PDB entry 7TKR | electron microscopy, 6.50 A resolution (low resolution: residue-level contacts below are approximate; hydrogen-bond / salt-bridge calls are withheld) | chains 3 and 4 of the 27 polymer chains in the assembly

== Chain 3 (and 4) ==
Molecule: ATP synthase subunit 9
From: Saccharomyces cerevisiae
Notes: chain 4 of this document is another copy of the same molecule, construct and numbering; everything in this record applies to it too
UniProt: P61829 (ATP9_YEAST); numbering as in UniProt (aligned over 1-76)
Chain sequence (76 residues; each row starts with the number of its first residue):
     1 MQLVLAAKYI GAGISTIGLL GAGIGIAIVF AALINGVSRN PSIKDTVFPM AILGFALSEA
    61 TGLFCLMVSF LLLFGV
Disordered / not traced: 1, 76 (chain 4: 76)
Curated features (UniProtKB/Swiss-Prot):
  - site: Glu59 (Reversibly protonated during proton transport)
  - modified residue: Met1 (N-formylmethionine)

== Interface between chain 3 and chain 4 ==
Residue-residue contacts (10):
  Gly11(3) - Tyr9(4)
  Gly11(3) - Gly13(4)
  Ile14(3) - Gly13(4)
  Ser15(3) - Gly13(4)
  Gly18(3) - Thr16(4)
  Gly18(3) - Leu20(4)
  Gly21(3) - Leu20(4)
  Gly21(3) - Gly23(4)
  Gly21(3) - Ile24(4)
  Gly25(3) - Gly23(4)
Other interface residues (no listed pair), chain 3 (8 interface residues in all): Ala22, Val29
Other interface residues (no listed pair), chain 4 (8 interface residues in all): Ile10, Ala27

== In short ==
Chain 3 and chain 4 each contribute 8 residues to their interface.
Chain 3 and chain 4 are both ATP synthase subunit 9 (Saccharomyces cerevisiae); the structure, Yeast ATP
synthase State 3catalytic(d) with 10 mM ATP backbone model, was determined by electron microscopy together
with 7TJS, 7TJT, 7TJU, 7TJV, 7TJW, 7TJX and 30 further entries from the same study.
